4CFH - chains A and C of the 4 polymer chains in the assembly; structure by X-ray diffraction, 3.24 A resolution.

[Chain A]
Protein: 5'-amp-activated protein kinase catalytic subunit alpha-1
Organism: Rattus norvegicus
Notes: EC 2.7.11.1
UniProt: P54645 (AAPK1_RAT); residues 2-470 here correspond to UniProt positions 13-481 (UniProt number = residue number + 11)
Amino-acid sequence (493 residues; each row starts with the number of its first residue; numbers below 1 keep their minus sign (Met-18 is residue -18)):
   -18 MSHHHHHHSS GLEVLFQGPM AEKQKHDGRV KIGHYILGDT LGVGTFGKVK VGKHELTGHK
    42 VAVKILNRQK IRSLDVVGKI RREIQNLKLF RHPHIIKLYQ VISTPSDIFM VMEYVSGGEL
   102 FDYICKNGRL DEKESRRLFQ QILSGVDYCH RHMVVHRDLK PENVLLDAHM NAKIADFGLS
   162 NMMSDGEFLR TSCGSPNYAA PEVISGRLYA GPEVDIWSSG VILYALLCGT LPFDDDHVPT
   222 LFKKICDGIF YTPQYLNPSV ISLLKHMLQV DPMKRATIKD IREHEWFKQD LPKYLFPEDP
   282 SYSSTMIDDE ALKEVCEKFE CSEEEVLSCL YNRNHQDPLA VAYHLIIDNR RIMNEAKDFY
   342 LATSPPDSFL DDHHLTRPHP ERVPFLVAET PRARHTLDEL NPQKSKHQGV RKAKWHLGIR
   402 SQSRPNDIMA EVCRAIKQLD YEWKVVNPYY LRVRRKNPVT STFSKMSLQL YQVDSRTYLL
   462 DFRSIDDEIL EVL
Unresolved in the structure: -18 to 9, 281-320, 375-393, 471-474
Sequence notes: expression tag (-18 to 1)
Modified residues: Thr172 (phosphothreonine; TPO); Thr377 (phosphothreonine; TPO)
Residues lining bound ligands: staurosporine (STU): Leu22, Gly23, Val24, Gly25, Val30, Ala43, Lys45, Ile77, Met93, Glu94, Tyr95, Val96, Gly99, Glu100, Glu143, Asn144, Leu146, Ala156, Asp157
Curated features (UniProtKB/Swiss-Prot):
  - active site: Asp139 (Proton acceptor)
  - binding site (ATP): Leu22 to Val30, Lys45
  - modified residue: Thr21 (Phosphothreonine), Thr172 (Phosphothreonine), Thr258 (Phosphothreonine), Thr344 (Phosphothreonine), Ser345 (Phosphoserine), Ser349 (Phosphoserine), Thr357 (Phosphothreonine), Thr371 (Phosphothreonine), Ser386 (Phosphoserine), Ser456 (Phosphoserine)
From the paper describing this entry:
  - post-translational modification sites: Thr172

[Chain C]
Protein: 5'-amp-activated protein kinase catalytic subunit alpha-1
Organism: Rattus norvegicus
Notes: EC 2.7.11.1
UniProt: P54645 (AAPK1_RAT); residues 524-548 here correspond to UniProt positions 535-559 (UniProt number = residue number + 11)
Amino-acid sequence (27 residues; row label = number of the first residue in the row):
   522 FQVAPRPGSH TIEFFEMCAN LIKILAQ
Unresolved in the structure: 522-527

[Chain A / chain C interface]
Pairs across the interface (26; chain A residue first):
  Ile400(A) with Leu546(C), hydrophobic
  Arg415(A) with Ile545(C)
  Ala416(A) with Leu542(C), hydrophobic; Ile545(C); Leu546(C), hydrophobic
  Gln419(A) with Ile545(C)
  Leu420(A) with Ile545(C), hydrophobic
  Tyr422(A) with Met538(C), hydrophobic; Asn541(C), hydrogen bond
  Arg436(A) with Glu534(C), hydrogen bond (side chain-backbone); Met538(C)
  Asn438(A) with Glu534(C)
  Thr441(A) with Pro528(C)
  Thr443(A) with Glu534(C)
  Ser445(A) with Glu534(C), hydrogen bond; Met538(C)
  Met447(A) with Phe535(C), hydrophobic; Met538(C), hydrophobic; Cys539(C), hydrophobic; Leu542(C), hydrophobic
  Leu449(A) with Leu542(C), hydrophobic
  Phe463(A) with Cys539(C), hydrophobic
  Arg464(A) with Phe535(C)
  Ser465(A) with Phe535(C)
  Ile466(A) with His531(C)
  Asp467(A) with His531(C), salt bridge
Interface residues without a listed pair, chain A (22 interface residues in all): Glu412, Val413, Ile417, Leu461
Interface residues without a listed pair, chain C (13 interface residues in all): Glu537, Ile543, Gln548

[Summary]
Chain A and chain C form an interface of 22 and 13 residues respectively; the contacts include 3 hydrogen
bonds and 1 salt bridge. Polar pairs include Asp467(A)-His531(C), Tyr422(A)-Asn541(C) and Arg436(A)-Glu534(C).
Bound to chain A: staurosporine. From UniProt: active-site residue Asp139(A) and 10 ATP-binding residues on
chain A. The paper reports a modification site at Thr172(A).
Chain A is 5'-amp-activated protein kinase catalytic subunit alpha-1 and chain C is 5'-amp-activated protein
kinase catalytic subunit alpha-1, both from Rattus norvegicus; the structure, Structure of an active form of
mammalian AMPK, was determined by X-ray diffraction, deposited together with 2Y8L and 2Y8Q.
